Entry 3NZS (X-ray diffraction, 2.75 A resolution); this record covers chain A.

# Chain A
Protein: Phosphatidylinositol-4,5-bisphosphate 3-kinase catalytic subunit gamma isoform
Organism: Homo sapiens
Notes: EC 2.7.1.153
UniProt: P48736 (PK3CG_HUMAN); residues 147-1094 here = UniProt positions 147-1094
Chain sequence (954 residues; row label = number of the first residue in the row):
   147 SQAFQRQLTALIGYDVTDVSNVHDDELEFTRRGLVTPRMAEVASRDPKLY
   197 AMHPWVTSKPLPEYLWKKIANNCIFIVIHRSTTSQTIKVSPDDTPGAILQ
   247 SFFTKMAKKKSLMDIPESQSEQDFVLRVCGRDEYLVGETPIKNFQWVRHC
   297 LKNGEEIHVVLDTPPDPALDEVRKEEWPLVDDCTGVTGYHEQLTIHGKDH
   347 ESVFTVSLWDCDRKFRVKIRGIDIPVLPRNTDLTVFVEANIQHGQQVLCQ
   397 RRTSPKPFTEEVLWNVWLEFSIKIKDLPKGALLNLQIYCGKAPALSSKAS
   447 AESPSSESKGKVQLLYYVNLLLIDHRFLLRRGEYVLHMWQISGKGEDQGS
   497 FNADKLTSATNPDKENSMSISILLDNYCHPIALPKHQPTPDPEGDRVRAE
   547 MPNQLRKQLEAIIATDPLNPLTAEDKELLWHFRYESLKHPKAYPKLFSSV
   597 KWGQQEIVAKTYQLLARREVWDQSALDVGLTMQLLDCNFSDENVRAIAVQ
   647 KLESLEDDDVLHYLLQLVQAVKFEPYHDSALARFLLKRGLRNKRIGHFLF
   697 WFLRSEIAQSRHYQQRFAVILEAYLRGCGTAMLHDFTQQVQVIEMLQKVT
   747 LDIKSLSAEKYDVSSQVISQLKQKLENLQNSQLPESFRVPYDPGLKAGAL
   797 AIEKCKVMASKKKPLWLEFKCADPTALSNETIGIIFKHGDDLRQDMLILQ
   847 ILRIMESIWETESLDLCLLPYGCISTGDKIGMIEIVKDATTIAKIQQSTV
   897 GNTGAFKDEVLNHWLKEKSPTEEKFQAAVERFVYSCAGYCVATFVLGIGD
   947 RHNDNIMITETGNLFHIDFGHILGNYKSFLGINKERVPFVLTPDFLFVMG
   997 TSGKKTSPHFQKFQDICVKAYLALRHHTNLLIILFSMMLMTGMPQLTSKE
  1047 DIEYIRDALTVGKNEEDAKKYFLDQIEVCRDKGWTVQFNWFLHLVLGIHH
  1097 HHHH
Disordered / not traced: 251-268, 321-352, 436-458, 488-495, 522-527, 532-545, 753-756, 969-981, 1093-1100
Construct notes: expression tag (1095-1100)
Small-molecule neighbours: NZS (6-(1,1-dioxidothiomorpholin-4-yl)-N-(3-methoxyphenyl)-1-methyl-1H-pyrazolo[3,4-d]pyrimidin-4-amine): Met-804, Pro-810, Trp-812, Ile-831, Lys-833, Tyr-867, Ile-879, Glu-880, Ile-881, Val-882, Thr-887, Lys-890, Asp-950, Met-953, Phe-961, Ile-963, Asp-964
UniProt features mapped onto this chain:
  - region: Val-803 to Lys-809 (G-loop), Gly-943 to Asn-951 (Catalytic loop), His-962 to Thr-988 (Activation loop)
  - binding site (ATP): Gly-829 to Leu-838, Leu-864 to Thr-872, Phe-961 to Leu-969
  - modified residue: Thr-1024 (Phosphothreonine)

# Summary
Ligands of chain A: compound NZS. UniProt lists 28 ATP-binding residues.
Chain A is Phosphatidylinositol-4,5-bisphosphate 3-kinase catalytic subunit gamma isoform (Homo sapiens); the
structure, Structure-based Optimization of Pyrazolo -Pyrimidine and -Pyridine Inhibitors of PI3-Kinase, was
determined by X-ray diffraction (same publication as 3NZU).
